PDB entry 3DYN | X-ray diffraction, 2.10 A resolution | chain A

# Chain A
Protein: High affinity cGMP-specific 3', 5'-cyclic phosphodiesterase 9A
Source organism: Homo sapiens
Notes: EC 3.1.4.35; fragment: Catalytic domain
UniProt: O76083 (PDE9A_HUMAN); residues 182-506 here correspond to UniProt positions 242-566 (UniProt number = residue number + 60)
Sequence (329 residues; each row starts with the number of its first residue):
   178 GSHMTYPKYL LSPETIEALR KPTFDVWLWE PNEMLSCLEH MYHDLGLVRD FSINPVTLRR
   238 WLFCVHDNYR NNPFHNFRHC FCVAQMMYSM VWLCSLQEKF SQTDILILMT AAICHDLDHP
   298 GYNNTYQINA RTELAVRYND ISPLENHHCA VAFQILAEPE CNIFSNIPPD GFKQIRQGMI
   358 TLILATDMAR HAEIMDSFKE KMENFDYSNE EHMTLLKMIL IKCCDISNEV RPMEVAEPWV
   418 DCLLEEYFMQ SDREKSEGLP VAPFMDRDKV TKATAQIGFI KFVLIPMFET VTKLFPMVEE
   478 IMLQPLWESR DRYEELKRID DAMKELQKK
Not modelled in the structure: 506
Differences from the reference sequence: expression tag (178-181)
Bound ions: Zn2+: H256, H292, D293, D402; Mg2+ near D293 (its only coordinating residue here)
Ligand contacts: cyclic guanosine monophosphate (PCG): F251, H252, D293, T363, M365, D402, I403, E406, L420, Y424, A452, Q453, F456
UniProt features mapped onto this chain:
  - active site: H252 (Proton donor)
  - binding site (3',5'-cyclic GMP): H252 to H256, D293, D402, Y424, A452, Q453
  - binding site (Zn(2+)): H256, H292, D293, D402
  - binding site (Mg(2+)): D293
  - modified residue: S319 (Phosphoserine)
What the authors report for this chain:
  - Zn2+ coordination: H256, H292, D293, D402
  - binding site for cyclic guanosine monophosphate: D402
  - catalytic residues: H252
  - catalytic residues: E423 (proposed by the authors, not directly observed)
  - mutagenesis - H252A: abolished catalytic activity
  - mutagenesis - H296A: decreased catalytic activity
  - specificity-determining residues: E406 (proposed by the authors, not directly observed)

# Summary
Chain A binds cyclic guanosine monophosphate. H256, H292, D293 and D402 coordinate Zn2+. UniProt lists
active-site residue H252, 10 residues binding 3',5'-cyclic GMP, 4 Zn2+-binding residues and Mg2+-binding
residue D293. From the paper: catalytic residues H252 and E423; H252A abolishes catalytic activity.
Chain A is High affinity cGMP-specific 3', 5'-cyclic phosphodiesterase 9A (Homo sapiens); the structure, human
phosphodiestrase 9 in complex with cGMP (Zn inhibited), was determined by X-ray diffraction (same publication
as 3DY8, 3DYL, 3DYQ and 3DYS).
